Entry 6ZRR (electron microscopy, 4.00 A resolution); this record covers chains B and C of the 18 polymer chains in the assembly.

[Chain B (and C)]
Protein: Islet amyloid polypeptide
Notes: chain C of this document is another copy of the same molecule, construct and numbering; everything in this record applies to it too
Reference sequence: P10997 (IAPP_HUMAN); residues 1-37 here correspond to UniProt positions 34-70 (UniProt number = residue number + 33)
Chain sequence (37 residues; numbered 1 to 37; the number before each row is that of its first residue):
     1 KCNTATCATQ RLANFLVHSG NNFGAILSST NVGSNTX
Unresolved in the structure: 1-14
Modified residues: TYC (L-tyrosinamide) at position 37
Differences from the reference sequence: engineered mutation Gly20 (Ser53 in P10997); modified residue (37)
From the paper describing this entry:
  - self-association interface (contacts with another copy of this molecule); pairs are residue here / residue on that copy: Ser19-Ser29, Asn22-TYC_37 (hydrogen bond), Phe15, Val17, Ala25, Leu27, Thr36

[How chain B and chain C interact]
Pairs across the interface - 7 pairs, chain B then chain C:
  Phe15(B) - Ala25(C)  hydrophobic
  Val17(B) - Leu27(C)  hydrophobic
  Ser19(B) - Leu27(C)
  Gly20(B) - Ser29(C)
  Asn22(B) - Thr36(C)  hydrogen bond (side chain-backbone)
  Asn22(B) - TYC_37(C)  hydrogen bond (side chain-backbone)
  Gly24(B) - TYC_37(C)
Other interface residues (no listed pair), chain B (7 interface residues in all): Phe23
Interface features reported in the paper:
  - residue pairs: Phe15(B)-Ala25(C) (hydrophobic contact), Val17(B)-Leu27(C) (hydrophobic contact), Ser19(B)-Ser29(C), Asn22(B)-TYC_37(C) (hydrogen bond), Thr36(C)-Asn22(B)

[Overview]
7 residues of chain B face 5 of chain C across their interface, with 2 hydrogen bonds. Polar pairs include
Asn22(B)-Thr36(C) and Asn22(B)-TYC_37(C). The authors report hydrophobic contacts between Phe15(B) and
Ala25(C) and Val17(B) and Leu27(C); contacts between Ser19(B) and Ser29(C) and Thr36(C) and Asn22(B); a
hydrogen bond between Asn22(B) and TYC_37(C). From the paper: a self-association interface involving Phe15(B),
Val17(B) and Ser19(B) among others.
Chain B and chain C are both Islet amyloid polypeptide; the structure, three-protofilament amyloid structure
of S20G variant of human amylin (IAPP - Islet Amyloid Polypeptide), was determined by electron microscopy
(same publication as 6ZRF and 6ZRQ).
